PDB entry 5ZIQ | X-ray diffraction, 1.50 A resolution | chain A

Chain A:
Protein: Globin protein
Organism: Ramazzottius varieornatus
Reference sequence: A0A1D1V896 (A0A1D1V896_RAMVA); numbering as in UniProt (aligned over 37-190)
Amino-acid sequence (171 residues; each row starts with the number of its first residue):
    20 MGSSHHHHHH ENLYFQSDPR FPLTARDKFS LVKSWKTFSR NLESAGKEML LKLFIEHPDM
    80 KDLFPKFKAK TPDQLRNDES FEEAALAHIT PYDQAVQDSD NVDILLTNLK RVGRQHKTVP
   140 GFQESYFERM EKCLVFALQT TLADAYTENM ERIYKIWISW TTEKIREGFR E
Not modelled in the structure: 20-35
Construct notes: expression tag (20-36)
Bound ions: heme Fe: His107, His135
Residues lining bound ligands: heme (HEM): Leu72, Met79, Leu82, Phe83, Ala103, Ala106, His107, Pro110, Tyr111, Val131, Gln134, His135, Val138, Phe141, Tyr145, Phe146, Arg148, Met149, Ile184

Summary:
Ligands of chain A: heme. His107 and His135 coordinate a heme Fe ion.
Chain A is Globin protein (Ramazzottius varieornatus); the structure, Crystal structure of hexacoordinated
heme protein from anhydrobiotic tardigrade at pH 4, was determined by X-ray diffraction, deposited together
with 5ZM9.
